PDB entry 5O9A | X-ray diffraction, 1.78 A resolution | chains A and B

[Chain A (and B)]
Molecule: Glutamate receptor 2
Organism: Rattus norvegicus
Notes: chain B of this document is another copy of the same molecule, construct and numbering; everything in this record applies to it too
Reference sequence: P19491 (GRIA2_RAT); the construct has insertions or renumbered stretches relative to UniProt, so the offset changes along the chain: 3-117 = UniProt 413-527; 120-264 = UniProt 653-797
Amino-acid sequence (264 residues; numbered 1 to 264; the number before each row is that of its first residue):
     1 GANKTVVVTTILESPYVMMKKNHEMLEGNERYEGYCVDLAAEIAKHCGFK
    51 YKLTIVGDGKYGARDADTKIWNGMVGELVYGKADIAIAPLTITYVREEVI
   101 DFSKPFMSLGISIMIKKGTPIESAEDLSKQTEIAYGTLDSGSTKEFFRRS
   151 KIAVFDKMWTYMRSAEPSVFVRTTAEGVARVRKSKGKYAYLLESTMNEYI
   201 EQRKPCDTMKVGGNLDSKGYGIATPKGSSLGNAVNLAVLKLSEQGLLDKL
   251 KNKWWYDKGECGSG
Disordered / not traced: 264 (chain B: fully traced)
Disulfide bonds: Cys206-Cys261
Differences from the reference sequence: cloning artifact (1-2); engineered mutation Tyr94 (Leu504 in P19491), Ser242 (Asn775 in P19491); linker (118-119)
Residues lining bound ligands:
  - glutamate (7M6; 7-chloro-4-(2-fluoroethyl)-2,3-dihydro-1,2,4-benzothiadiazine 1,1-dioxide), molecule 1: Ile92, Pro105, Met107, Ser108, Ser217, Lys218, Gly219
  - glutamate (7M6), molecule 2: Lys104, Pro105, Phe106, Met107, Ser108, Leu239, Ser242, Leu247
  - glutamic acid (GLU): Tyr61, Pro89, Leu90, Thr91, Arg96, Leu138, Gly141, Ser142, Thr143, Leu192, Glu193, Met196, Tyr220
UniProt features mapped onto this chain:
  - binding site (L-glutamate): Pro89, Thr91, Arg96, Ser142, Thr143, Glu193
  - site: Arg64 (Interaction with the cone snail toxin Con-ikot-ikot), Ile121 (Crucial to convey clamshell closure to channel opening), Arg148 (Interaction with the cone snail toxin Con-ikot-ikot), Lys240 (Interaction with the cone snail toxin Con-ikot-ikot)
  - glycosylation: Asn3 (N-linked (GlcNAc...) asparagine)
  - modified residue (Phosphoserine): Ser150, Ser184
What the authors report for this chain:
  - binding site for glutamate: Pro105, Ser108
  - conformationally variable residues (side-chain flip): Ser108

[How chain A and chain B interact]
Pairs across the interface (28; chain A residue first):
  Ile92(A) - Leu239(B)  hydrophobic
  Thr93(A) - Leu239(B)
  Thr93(A) - Glu243(B)
  Tyr94(A) - Leu236(B)
  Tyr94(A) - Lys240(B)
  Tyr94(A) - Glu243(B)  hydrogen bond (backbone-side chain)
  Glu97(A) - Lys104(B)  salt bridge
  Glu97(A) - Asn235(B)  hydrogen bond
  Glu97(A) - Leu236(B)
  Glu97(A) - Leu239(B)
  Glu98(A) - Leu236(B)
  Phe102(A) - Lys104(B)  hydrogen bond (backbone-side chain)
  Ser103(A) - Lys104(B)
  Lys104(A) - Glu97(B)  salt bridge
  Lys104(A) - Phe102(B)  hydrogen bond (side chain-backbone)
  Lys104(A) - Ser103(B)
  Pro105(A) - Pro105(B)
  Asn235(A) - Glu97(B)  hydrogen bond
  Leu236(A) - Tyr94(B)
  Leu236(A) - Glu97(B)
  Leu236(A) - Glu98(B)
  Leu239(A) - Ile92(B)  hydrophobic
  Leu239(A) - Glu97(B)
  Lys240(A) - Tyr94(B)
  Lys240(A) - Arg149(B)
  Ser242(A) - Ser217(B)
  Glu243(A) - Thr93(B)
  Glu243(A) - Tyr94(B)  hydrogen bond (side chain-backbone)
Interface residues without a listed pair, chain A (19 interface residues in all): Ser108, Ser217, Gln244, Gly245
Interface residues without a listed pair, chain B (20 interface residues in all): Ser108, Phe146, Ile152, Ser242

[Overview]
19 residues of chain A face 20 of chain B across their interface; the contacts include 6 hydrogen bonds and 2
salt bridges. Polar pairs include Glu97(A)-Lys104(B), Tyr94(A)-Glu243(B) and Glu97(A)-Asn235(B). Chain A binds
glutamate and glutamic acid. The paper reports a binding site for glutamate at Pro105(A) and Ser108(A);
conformational variability at Ser108(A).
Both chains are Glutamate receptor 2 (Rattus norvegicus). Entry 5O9A (Crystal structure of the GluA2
ligand-binding domain (S1S2J-L504Y-N775S) in complex with glutamate and BPAM121 at 1.78 ...) was determined by
X-ray diffraction, deposited together with 5OEW.
